Entry 5HKD (X-ray diffraction, 3.80 A resolution); this record covers chains A and B of the 4 polymer chains in the assembly.

== Chain A (and B) ==
Protein: Ion transport protein
Organism: Alkalilimnicola ehrlichii
Notes: chain B of this document is another copy of the same molecule, construct and numbering; everything in this record applies to it too
Reference sequence: Q0ABW0 (Q0ABW0_ALKEH); residues 143-288 here = UniProt positions 143-288
Chain sequence (152 residues; numbered 137 to 288; the number before each row is that of its first residue):
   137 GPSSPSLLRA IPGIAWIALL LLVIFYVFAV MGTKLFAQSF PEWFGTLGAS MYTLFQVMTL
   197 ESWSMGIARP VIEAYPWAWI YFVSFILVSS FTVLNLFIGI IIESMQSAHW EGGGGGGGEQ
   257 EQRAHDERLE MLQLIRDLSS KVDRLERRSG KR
Not modelled in the structure: 137-149, 243-256, 285-288 (chain B: 137-149, 243-256, 280-288)
Construct notes: expression tag (137-142); engineered mutation G248 (Ala in Q0ABW0), G249 (Glu in Q0ABW0), G250 (Asp in Q0ABW0), G251 (Ala in Q0ABW0), G252 (Lys in Q0ABW0), G253 (Arg in Q0ABW0), G254 (Ile in Q0ABW0)
What the authors report for this chain:
  - conformationally variable residues (order/disorder transition): S243 to Q256

== How chain A and chain B interact ==
Pairs across the interface (49; chain A residue first):
  W179(A) with R205(B)
  Y188(A) with W199(B); S200(B); A204(B); R205(B); I208(B); W215(B), hydrophobic
  T189(A) with R205(B), hydrogen bond
  F191(A) with W199(B), hydrophobic; V219(B), hydrophobic; I222(B), hydrophobic
  Q192(A) with W199(B); S200(B), hydrogen bond; M201(B); R205(B)
  T195(A) with L196(B); W199(B), hydrogen bond
  E197(A) with S198(B); W199(B), hydrogen bond (side chain-backbone); S200(B), hydrogen bond (side chain-backbone); M201(B), hydrogen bond (side chain-backbone)
  S198(A) with M201(B)
  G202(A) with M201(B)
  I203(A) with M201(B), hydrophobic; R205(B)
  F233(A) with L230(B), hydrophobic; F233(B), hydrophobic
  I236(A) with I234(B)
  I237(A) with I234(B)
  S240(A) with I238(B)
  M241(A) with I238(B), hydrophobic; M241(B), hydrophobic
  R259(A) with H261(B)
  E263(A) with A260(B); H261(B), salt bridge; R264(B); L268(B)
  E266(A) with L268(B)
  M267(A) with M267(B), hydrophobic; L268(B), hydrophobic
  L270(A) with L268(B); I271(B), hydrophobic; R272(B)
  I271(A) with I271(B), hydrophobic
  L274(A) with I271(B), hydrophobic; L274(B), hydrophobic; S275(B)
  K277(A) with V278(B)
  L281(A) with D279(B)
Also at the interface, not in a pair above, chain A (29 interface residues in all): E178, G184, A185, L196, D273
Also at the interface, not in a pair above, chain B (32 interface residues in all): E197, G202, L223, I237, Q242

== In short ==
The interface between chain A and chain B involves 29 residues on one side and 32 on the other, with 6
hydrogen bonds and 1 salt bridge. Among the polar pairs are E263(A)-H261(B), T189(A)-R205(B) and
Q192(A)-S200(B). The paper reports conformational variability at S243(A).
Both chains are Ion transport protein (Alkalilimnicola ehrlichii). Entry 5HKD (Bacterial sodium channel neck
7G mutant) was determined by X-ray diffraction, deposited together with 5IWN, 5IWO, 5HJ8, 5HK6 and 5HK7.
